Entry 1AY6 (X-ray diffraction, 1.80 A resolution); this record covers chains H and I of the 3 polymer chains in the assembly.

# Chain H
Protein: Thrombin heavy chain
Source organism: Homo sapiens
Notes: EC 3.4.21.5
UniProt: P00734 (THRB_HUMAN); the construct lacks a stretch of the UniProt sequence and is renumbered around it, so the offset changes along the chain: 16-36 = UniProt 364-384; 37-60 = UniProt 386-409; 61-77 = UniProt 419-435; 78-97 = UniProt 437-456; 7 more segments
Amino-acid sequence (259 residues; numbered 16 to 247 plus 30 insertion-coded residues; 3 numbers in that range are skipped by the numbering (no residue carries them; nothing is unmodelled there); the number before each row is that of its first residue; a row labelled like 60A-60I holds insertion residues (60A, then the next letters in order)):
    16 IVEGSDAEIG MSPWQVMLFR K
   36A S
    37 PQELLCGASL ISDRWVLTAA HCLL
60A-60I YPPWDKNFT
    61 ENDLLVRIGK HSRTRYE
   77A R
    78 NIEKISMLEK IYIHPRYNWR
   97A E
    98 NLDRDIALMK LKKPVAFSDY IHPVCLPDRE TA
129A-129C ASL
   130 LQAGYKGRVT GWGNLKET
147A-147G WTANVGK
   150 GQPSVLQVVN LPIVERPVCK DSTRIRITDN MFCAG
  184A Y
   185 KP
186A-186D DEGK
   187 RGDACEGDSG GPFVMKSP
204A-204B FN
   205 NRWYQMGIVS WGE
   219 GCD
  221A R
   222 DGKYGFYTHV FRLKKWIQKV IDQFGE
Unresolved in the structure: 147A-147G
Swiss-Prot annotation at these positions:
  - region: Ala183 to Val200 (High affinity receptor-binding region which is also known as the TP508 peptide)
  - active site (Charge relay system): His57, Asp102, Ser195
  - glycosylation: Asn60G (N-linked (GlcNAc...) (complex) asparagine)
Cystine bridges: Cys42-Cys58, Cys168-Cys182, Cys191-Cys220
Small-molecule neighbours: 1ZV (amino({3-[(3R,5R,14S,16S,21aR)-5,14-dihydroxy-1,4,17-trioxo-16-(2-phenylethyl)icosahydro-1H-pyrrolo[1,2-d][1,4,7,11]tetraazacyclononadecin-3-yl]propyl}amino)methaniminium): Cys42, His57, Tyr60A, Trp60D, Lys60F, Glu97A, Asn98, Leu99, Ile174, Asp189, Ala190, Cys191, Glu192, Gly193, Asp194, Ser195, Val213, Ser214, Trp215, Gly216, Glu217, Gly219, Cys220, Gly226

# Chain I
Protein: Hirugen
UniProt: P01050 (ITHB_HIRME); residues 55-64 carry their UniProt numbers (10 of 13 residues fall inside the UniProt entry; the rest is not from it)
Amino-acid sequence (13 residues; each row starts with the number of its first residue):
    52 XNEDFEEIPE EYL
Unresolved in the structure: 52-54
Sequence notes: insertion (52-54)
Modified / non-standard residues: ACE (acetyl group) at position 52; Tyr63 (o-sulfo-l-tyrosine; TYS)

# Interface between chain H and chain I
Pairs across the interface (21; chain H residue first):
  Phe34(H) with Phe56(I), hydrophobic
  Lys36(H) with Leu64(I), hydrogen bond (side chain-backbone)
  Gln38(H) with Ile59(I); Leu64(I)
  Leu40(H) with Phe56(I), hydrophobic
  Leu65(H) with Tyr63(I); Leu64(I), hydrophobic
  Arg67(H) with Ile59(I)
  Arg73(H) with Asp55(I), salt bridge; Phe56(I)
  Thr74(H) with Asp55(I), hydrogen bond (side chain-backbone); Phe56(I); Glu57(I), hydrogen bond (backbone-backbone)
  Arg75(H) with Glu57(I)
  Tyr76(H) with Glu57(I), hydrogen bond (backbone-side chain); Glu58(I); Pro60(I); Tyr63(I)
  Glu80(H) with Tyr63(I)
  Lys81(H) with Tyr63(I)
  Ile82(H) with Tyr63(I)
Interface residues without a listed pair, chain H (16 interface residues in all): Met32, Glu39, Met84

# In short
The interface between chain H and chain I involves 16 residues on one side and 8 on the other, with 4 hydrogen
bonds and 1 salt bridge. Polar contacts include Arg73(H)-Asp55(I), Lys36(H)-Leu64(I) and Thr74(H)-Asp55(I).
Bound to chain H: compound 1ZV.
Here chain H is Thrombin heavy chain (Homo sapiens) and chain I is Hirugen. Entry 1AY6 (Thrombin inhibitor
from theonalla, cyclotheanamide-based macrocyclic tripeptide motif) was determined by X-ray diffraction.
